7BZO - chains A and D of the 4 polymer chains in the assembly; structure by electron microscopy, 3.20 A resolution.

[Chain A]
Name: Capsid protein VP1
Source organism: Coxsackievirus A10
Sequence (298 residues; row label = number of the first residue in the row):
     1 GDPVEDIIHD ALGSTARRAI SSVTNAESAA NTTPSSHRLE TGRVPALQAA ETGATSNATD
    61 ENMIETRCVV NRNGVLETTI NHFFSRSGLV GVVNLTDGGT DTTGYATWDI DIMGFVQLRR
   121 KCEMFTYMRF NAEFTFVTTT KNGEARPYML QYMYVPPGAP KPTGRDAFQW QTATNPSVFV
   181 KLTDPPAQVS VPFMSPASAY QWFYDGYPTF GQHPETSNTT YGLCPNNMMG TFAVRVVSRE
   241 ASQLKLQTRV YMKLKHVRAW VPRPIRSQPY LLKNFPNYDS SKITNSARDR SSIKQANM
Not modelled in the structure: 1-21, 98-102, 298
Small-molecule neighbours: sphingosine (SPH): Ile110, Asp111, Ile112, Met113, Phe130, Phe134, Phe136, Tyr152, Met153, Tyr154, Pro176, Val178, Val189, Val191, Met194, Tyr200, Trp202, Asn227, Met229, Phe232, Met252

[Chain D]
Name: Capsid protein VP4
Source organism: Coxsackievirus A10
Reference sequence: G0YPI2 (G0YPI2_9ENTO); residues 1-69 here = UniProt positions 1-69
Sequence (69 residues; numbered 1 to 69; the number before each row is that of its first residue):
     1 MGAQVSTQKS GSHETGNVAT GGSTINFTNI NYYKDSYAAS ATRQDFTQDP KKFTQPVLDS
    61 IRELSAPLN
Not modelled in the structure: 1-28, 42-45

[Interface between chain A and chain D]
Residue-residue contacts - 33 pairs, chain A then chain D:
  Ser22(A) - Asp49(D)
  Val23(A) - Thr47(D)
  Thr24(A) - Gln48(D)  hydrogen bond (backbone-backbone)
  Asn25(A) - Phe46(D)
  Ala26(A) - Phe46(D)
  Arg38(A) - Leu64(D)
  Arg43(A) - Leu64(D)
  Val44(A) - Leu64(D)  hydrogen bond (backbone-backbone)
  Pro45(A) - Glu63(D)
  Leu47(A) - Pro67(D)
  Gln48(A) - Pro67(D)
  Ala49(A) - Pro67(D)  hydrophobic
  Thr52(A) - Val57(D)
  Thr52(A) - Leu68(D)
  Gly53(A) - Pro56(D)
  Ala54(A) - Thr54(D)
  Ala54(A) - Val57(D)  hydrophobic
  Thr55(A) - Thr54(D)  hydrogen bond (backbone-backbone)
  Thr55(A) - Gln55(D)  hydrogen bond (backbone-side chain)
  Asn57(A) - Gln55(D)
  Asn57(A) - Arg62(D)
  Asn57(A) - Glu63(D)  hydrogen bond
  Ala58(A) - Glu63(D)
  Asn62(A) - Glu63(D)  hydrogen bond
  Asn62(A) - Leu64(D)
  Asn131(A) - Tyr37(D)
  Ser190(A) - Tyr37(D)
  Ser190(A) - Ala38(D)
  Pro192(A) - Tyr37(D)
  Lys255(A) - Tyr37(D)
  Lys255(A) - Ala39(D)  hydrogen bond (side chain-backbone)
  His256(A) - Ala41(D)
  Pro262(A) - Phe53(D)  hydrophobic
Interface residues without a listed pair, chain A (29 interface residues in all): Gly42, Ser56, Thr59, Val191
Interface residues without a listed pair, chain D (23 interface residues in all): Ser36, Ser40, Ile61, Ser65, Ala66

[In short]
29 residues of chain A face 23 of chain D across their interface; the contacts include 7 hydrogen bonds. Polar
contacts include Thr55(A)-Gln55(D), Asn57(A)-Glu63(D) and Asn62(A)-Glu63(D). Chain A binds sphingosine.
Here chain A is Capsid protein VP1 and chain D is Capsid protein VP4, both from Coxsackievirus A10. Entry 7BZO
(Cryo-EM structure of mature Coxsackievirus A10 at pH 5.5) was determined by electron microscopy (same
publication as 7BZN, 7BZT, 7BZU, 7C4T, 7C4W, 7C4Y and 7C4Z).
